Entry 2VW7 (X-ray diffraction, 1.90 A resolution); this record covers chain A.

Chain A:
Protein: Dissimilatory copper-containing nitrite reductase
Organism: Achromobacter xylosoxidans
Notes: EC 1.7.2.1
UniProt: O68601 (O68601_ALCXX); residues 1-336 here correspond to UniProt positions 25-360 (UniProt number = residue number + 24)
Chain sequence (336 residues; numbered 1 to 336; the number before each row is that of its first residue):
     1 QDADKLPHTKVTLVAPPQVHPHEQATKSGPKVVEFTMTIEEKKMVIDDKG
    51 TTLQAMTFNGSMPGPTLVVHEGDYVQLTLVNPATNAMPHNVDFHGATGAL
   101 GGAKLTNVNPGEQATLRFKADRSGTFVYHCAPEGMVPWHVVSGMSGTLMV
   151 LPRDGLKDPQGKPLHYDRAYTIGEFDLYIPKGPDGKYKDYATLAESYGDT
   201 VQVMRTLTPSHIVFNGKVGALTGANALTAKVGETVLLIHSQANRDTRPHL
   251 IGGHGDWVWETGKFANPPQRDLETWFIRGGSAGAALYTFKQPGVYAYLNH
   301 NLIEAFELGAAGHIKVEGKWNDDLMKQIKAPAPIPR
Unresolved in the structure: 1
Metal / ion sites: Cu ion site 1: His89, Cys130, His139, Met144; Cu ion site 2: His94, His129, His300; Zn2+ site 1: His165, Asp167 (shared with 1 residue of chain B); Zn2+ site 2: Glu195 (shared with 2 residues of chain B)

Summary:
His89, Cys130, His139 and Met144 coordinate Cu ion site 1. The Cu ion site 2 is built by His94, His129 and
His300.
Chain A is Dissimilatory copper-containing nitrite reductase (Achromobacter xylosoxidans); the structure,
Nitrite reductase from Alcaligenes xylosoxidans - 1 of 3, was determined by X-ray diffraction together with
2VW4 and 2VW6 from the same study.
